Entry 4XNY (X-ray diffraction, 2.30 A resolution); this record covers chains H and L of the 3 polymer chains in the assembly.

== Chain H ==
Name: Heavy chain of antibody VRC08C
From: Homo sapiens
Notes: antibody fragment or engineered binder
Sequence (235 residues; row label = number of the first residue in the row; a row labelled like 82A-82C holds insertion residues (82A, then the next letters in order)):
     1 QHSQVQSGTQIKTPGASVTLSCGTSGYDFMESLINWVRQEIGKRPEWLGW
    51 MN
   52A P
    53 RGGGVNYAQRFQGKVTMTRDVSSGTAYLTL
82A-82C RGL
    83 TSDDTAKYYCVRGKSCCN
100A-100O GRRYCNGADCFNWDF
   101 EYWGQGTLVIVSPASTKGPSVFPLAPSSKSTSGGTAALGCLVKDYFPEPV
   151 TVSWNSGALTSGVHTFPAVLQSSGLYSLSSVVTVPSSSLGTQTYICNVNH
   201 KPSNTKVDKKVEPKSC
Disordered / not traced: 216
Cystine bridges: Cys-22/Cys-92, Cys-98/Cys-100J, Cys-99/Cys-100E, Cys-140/Cys-196

== Chain L ==
Name: Light chain of antibody VRC08C
From: Homo sapiens
Notes: antibody fragment or engineered binder
Sequence (211 residues; numbered 1 to 214 plus 1 insertion-coded residue; 4 numbers in that range are skipped by the numbering (no residue carries them; nothing is unmodelled there); the number before each row is that of its first residue):
     1 YIGLTQSPGTLSVSPGERATLSCRPSQ
   27A A
    28 ISKSHLAWYSQKSGQPPRLLLTGTYERASGVPDRFVGSGSGTNYTLTIAS
    78 VEAEDFAVYFCQCF
    96 EGFGQGTKLEIKRTVAAPSVFIFPPSDEQLKSGTASVVCLLNNFYPREAK
   146 VQWKVDNALQSGNSQESVTEQDSKDSTYSLSSTLTLSKADYEKHKVYACE
   196 VTHQGLSSPVTKSFNRGEC
Cystine bridges: Cys-23/Cys-88, Cys-134/Cys-194
Residues lining bound ligands: N-acetylglucosamine (NAG; 2-acetamido-2-deoxy-beta-D-glucopyranose): Ala-27A, Ile-28, Ser-29, His-32, Phe-91

== Interface between chain H and chain L ==
Contacting residue pairs (68):
  Gln-39(H) / Gln-38(L)  hydrogen bond
  Gln-39(H) / Phe-87(L)
  Arg-44(H) / Phe-87(L)
  Arg-44(H) / Phe-98(L)  hydrogen bond (side chain-backbone)
  Arg-44(H) / Gly-99(L)
  Arg-44(H) / Gln-100(L)
  Pro-45(H) / Phe-87(L)
  Pro-45(H) / Phe-98(L)
  Trp-47(H) / Glu-96(L)
  Tyr-91(H) / Gln-38(L)
  Tyr-91(H) / Gln-42(L)
  Tyr-91(H) / Pro-43(L)  hydrophobic
  Lys-96(H) / Thr-49(L)
  Phe-100K(H) / His-32(L)
  Trp-100M(H) / Tyr-36(L)  hydrogen bond (backbone-side chain)
  Trp-100M(H) / Gln-89(L)  hydrogen bond (backbone-side chain)
  Trp-100M(H) / Phe-91(L)
  Trp-100M(H) / Glu-96(L)
  Asp-100N(H) / Tyr-36(L)
  Asp-100N(H) / Thr-49(L)  hydrogen bond
  Phe-100O(H) / Tyr-36(L)  hydrogen bond (backbone-side chain)
  Phe-100O(H) / Leu-46(L)
  Phe-100O(H) / Gln-89(L)
  Glu-101(H) / Leu-46(L)
  Trp-103(H) / Tyr-36(L)
  Trp-103(H) / Pro-43(L)  hydrophobic
  Trp-103(H) / Pro-44(L)  hydrogen bond (side chain-backbone)
  Gly-104(H) / Pro-43(L)
  Val-121(H) / Glu-123(L)
  Phe-122(H) / Ser-121(L)
  Phe-122(H) / Glu-123(L)
  Phe-122(H) / Gln-124(L)
  Pro-123(H) / Ser-121(L)
  Leu-124(H) / Phe-118(L)
  Leu-124(H) / Val-133(L)  hydrophobic
  Ala-125(H) / Phe-118(L)
  Ala-125(H) / Pro-119(L)
  Pro-126(H) / Ile-117(L)
  Pro-126(H) / Phe-118(L)
  Ser-127(H) / Phe-209(L)
  Ser-127(H) / Cys-214(L)
  Ser-128(H) / Cys-214(L)  hydrogen bond (backbone-backbone)
  Lys-129(H) / Cys-214(L)  hydrogen bond
  Ser-130(H) / Lys-207(L)
  Thr-135(H) / Phe-116(L)
  Ala-137(H) / Phe-116(L)  hydrophobic
  Ala-137(H) / Phe-118(L)
  Leu-141(H) / Gln-124(L)
  Leu-141(H) / Ser-131(L)
  Lys-143(H) / Gln-124(L)
  Lys-143(H) / Ser-131(L)
  His-164(H) / Asn-137(L)
  His-164(H) / Asn-138(L)  hydrogen bond
  His-164(H) / Ser-174(L)  hydrogen bond
  Phe-166(H) / Leu-135(L)  hydrophobic
  Phe-166(H) / Ser-162(L)
  Phe-166(H) / Thr-164(L)
  Phe-166(H) / Ser-174(L)
  Phe-166(H) / Leu-175(L)
  Phe-166(H) / Ser-176(L)
  Pro-167(H) / Ser-162(L)  hydrogen bond (backbone-side chain)
  Pro-167(H) / Val-163(L)
  Val-169(H) / Gln-160(L)
  Gln-171(H) / Gln-160(L)
  Val-181(H) / Leu-135(L)  hydrophobic
  Lys-209(H) / Glu-123(L)  salt bridge
  Lys-214(H) / Cys-214(L)
  Ser-215(H) / Cys-214(L)  hydrogen bond (backbone-side chain)
Interface residues without a listed pair, chain H (42 interface residues in all): Lys-43, Lys-89, Ala-136, Leu-138, Ser-179, Thr-183
Interface residues without a listed pair, chain L (44 interface residues in all): Leu-4, Ala-34, Gly-41, Thr-129, Glu-161, Ser-208, Glu-213

== Overview ==
42 residues of chain H face 44 of chain L across their interface; the contacts include 13 hydrogen bonds and 1
salt bridge. Polar pairs include Lys-209(H)/Glu-123(L), Gln-39(H)/Gln-38(L) and Arg-44(H)/Phe-98(L). Chain L
binds N-acetylglucosamine.
Here chain H is Heavy chain of antibody VRC08C and chain L is Light chain of antibody VRC08C, both from Homo
sapiens. Entry 4XNY (Crystal structure of broadly and potently neutralizing antibody VRC08C in complex with
HIV-1 clade A strain ...) was determined by X-ray diffraction together with 4S1Q, 4S1R, 4S1S, 4XNZ, 4XVS and
4XVT from the same study.
